Entry 6TBA (electron microscopy, 4.54 A resolution (low resolution: residue-level contacts below are approximate; hydrogen-bond / salt-bridge calls are withheld)); this record covers chains D3 and C3 of the 288 polymer chains in the assembly.

[Chain D3 (and C3)]
Molecule: Uncharacterized protein
Organism: Rhodobacter capsulatus SB 1003
Notes: chain C3 of this document is another copy of the same molecule, construct and numbering; everything in this record applies to it too
UniProtKB: D5AR33 (D5AR33_RHOCB); numbering as in UniProt (aligned over 1-84)
Chain sequence (84 residues; row label = number of the first residue in the row):
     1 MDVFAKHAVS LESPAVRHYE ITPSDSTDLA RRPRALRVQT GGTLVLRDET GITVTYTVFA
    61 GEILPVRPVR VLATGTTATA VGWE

[How chain D3 and chain C3 interact]
Residue-residue contacts (49):
  M1(D3) - A30(C3)
  M1(D3) - R31(C3)
  D2(D3) - R32(C3)
  D2(D3) - R67(C3)
  V3(D3) - E84(C3)
  F4(D3) - V9(C3)
  F4(D3) - S10(C3)
  F4(D3) - L11(C3)
  F4(D3) - R34(C3)
  F4(D3) - R67(C3)
  F4(D3) - E84(C3)
  H7(D3) - V9(C3)
  H7(D3) - L11(C3)
  S10(D3) - E12(C3)
  E12(D3) - E12(C3)
  S13(D3) - L11(C3)
  P14(D3) - L11(C3)
  P14(D3) - R34(C3)
  P14(D3) - P65(C3)
  A15(D3) - P65(C3)
  A15(D3) - V66(C3)
  A15(D3) - R67(C3)
  V16(D3) - R32(C3)
  V16(D3) - D48(C3)
  V16(D3) - E49(C3)
  V16(D3) - R67(C3)
  R17(D3) - D48(C3)
  R17(D3) - T50(C3)
  H18(D3) - L46(C3)
  H18(D3) - D48(C3)
  H18(D3) - I52(C3)
  H18(D3) - T53(C3)
  H18(D3) - V54(C3)
  H18(D3) - Y56(C3)
  E20(D3) - V54(C3)
  R37(D3) - Y56(C3)
  R37(D3) - T57(C3)
  R37(D3) - V58(C3)
  R37(D3) - E62(C3)
  R37(D3) - L64(C3)
  Q39(D3) - T55(C3)
  Q39(D3) - Y56(C3)
  Q39(D3) - T57(C3)
  A60(D3) - F59(C3)
  G61(D3) - F59(C3)
  V81(D3) - V54(C3)
  V81(D3) - Y56(C3)
  W83(D3) - Y56(C3)
  W83(D3) - P65(C3)
Interface residues without a listed pair, chain D3 (21 interface residues in all): Y19
Interface residues without a listed pair, chain C3 (27 interface residues in all): R47

[Overview]
The interface between chain D3 and chain C3 involves 21 residues on one side and 27 on the other.
Both chains are Uncharacterized protein (Rhodobacter capsulatus SB 1003). Entry 6TBA (Virion of native gene
transfer agent (GTA) particle) was determined by electron microscopy, deposited together with 6TB9, 6TE8,
6TE9, 6TEB, 6TEH, 6TO8 and 3 further entries.
